Entry 1B9E (X-ray diffraction, 2.50 A resolution); this record covers chains C and D of the 4 polymer chains in the assembly.

[Chain C]
Protein: Protein (insulin)
Source organism: Homo sapiens
UniProt: P01308 (INS_HUMAN); residues 1-21 here correspond to UniProt positions 90-110 (UniProt number = residue number + 89)
Chain sequence (21 residues; numbered 1 to 21; the number before each row is that of its first residue):
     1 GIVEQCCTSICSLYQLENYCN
Disulfides: C6-C11

[Chain D]
Protein: Protein (insulin)
Source organism: Homo sapiens
UniProt: P01308 (INS_HUMAN); residues 1-30 here correspond to UniProt positions 25-54 (UniProt number = residue number + 24)
Chain sequence (30 residues; numbered 1 to 30; the number before each row is that of its first residue):
     1 FVNQHLCGEHLVEALYLVCGERGFFYTPKT
Construct notes: engineered mutation E9 (Ser33 in P01308)

[How chain C and chain D interact]
Inter-chain disulfides: C7(C)-C7(D), C20(C)-C19(D)
Contacting residue pairs (22):
  G1(C) with T30(D), hydrogen bond (backbone-backbone)
  I2(C) with L11(D), hydrophobic; L15(D), hydrophobic
  V3(C) with P28(D)
  C6(C) with H5(D); L6(D), hydrogen bond (backbone-backbone); L11(D), hydrophobic
  C7(C) with H5(D), hydrogen bond (backbone-side chain); L6(D), hydrogen bond (backbone-backbone); C7(D), disulfide
  T8(C) with H5(D)
  S9(C) with H5(D), hydrogen bond (backbone-side chain)
  I10(C) with Q4(D); H5(D)
  L13(C) with V18(D), hydrophobic
  L16(C) with L15(D), hydrophobic
  E17(C) with V18(D)
  Y19(C) with F24(D)
  C20(C) with C19(D), disulfide; G23(D)
  N21(C) with R22(D), hydrogen bond (backbone-side chain); G23(D), hydrogen bond (backbone-backbone)
Also at the interface, not in a pair above, chain C (15 interface residues in all): C11
Also at the interface, not in a pair above, chain D (16 interface residues in all): A14, F25, Y26

[Summary]
15 residues of chain C and 16 residues of chain D are in contact; the contacts include 2 disulfide bonds and 7
hydrogen bonds. Polar contacts include G1(C)-T30(D), C7(C)-H5(D) and S9(C)-H5(D).
Chain C is Protein (insulin) and chain D is Protein (insulin), both from Homo sapiens; the structure, Human
insulin mutant SERB9GLU, was determined by X-ray diffraction.
